7UOJ - chains G and K of the 18 polymer chains in the assembly; structure by electron microscopy, 4.02 A resolution (low resolution: residue-level contacts below are approximate; hydrogen-bond / salt-bridge calls are withheld).

# Chain G
Molecule: Envelope glycoprotein gp120
Source organism: Human immunodeficiency virus 1
Reference sequence: Q2N0S6 (Q2N0S6_9HIV1); the construct lacks a stretch of the UniProt sequence and is renumbered around it, so the offset changes along the chain: 31-141 = UniProt 30-140; 150-185 = UniProt 141-176; 188-309 = UniProt 187-308; 312-321 = UniProt 309-318; 2 more segments
Amino-acid sequence (481 residues; row label = number of the first residue in the row; note: 13 numbers in that range are skipped by the numbering (no residue carries them; nothing is unmodelled there); a row labelled like 185A-185J holds insertion residues (185A, then the next letters in order)):
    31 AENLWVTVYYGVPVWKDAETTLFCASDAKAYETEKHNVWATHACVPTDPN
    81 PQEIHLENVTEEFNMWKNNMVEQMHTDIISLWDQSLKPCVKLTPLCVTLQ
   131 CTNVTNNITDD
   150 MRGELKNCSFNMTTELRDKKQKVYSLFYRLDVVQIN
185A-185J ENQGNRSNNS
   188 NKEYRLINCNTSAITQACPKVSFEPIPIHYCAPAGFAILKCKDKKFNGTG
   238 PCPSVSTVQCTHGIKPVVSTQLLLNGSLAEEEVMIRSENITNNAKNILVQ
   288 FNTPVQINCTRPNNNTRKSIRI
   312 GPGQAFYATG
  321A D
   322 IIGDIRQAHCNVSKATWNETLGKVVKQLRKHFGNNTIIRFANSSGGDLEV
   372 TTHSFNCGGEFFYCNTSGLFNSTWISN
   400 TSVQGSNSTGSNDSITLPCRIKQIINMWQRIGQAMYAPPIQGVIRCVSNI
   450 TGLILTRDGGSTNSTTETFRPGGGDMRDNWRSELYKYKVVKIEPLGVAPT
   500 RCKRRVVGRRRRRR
Unresolved in the structure: 185A-185J, 400-410, 506-513
Disulfides: Cys-54/Cys-74, Cys-119/Cys-205, Cys-126/Cys-196, Cys-131/Cys-157, Cys-218/Cys-247, Cys-228/Cys-239, Cys-296/Cys-331, Cys-378/Cys-445, Cys-385/Cys-418
Glycans and other covalent adducts: N-acetylglucosamine (NAG) linked to Asn-88, Asn-133, Asn-156, Asn-160, Asn-197, Asn-234, Asn-262, Asn-276, Asn-295, Asn-301, Asn-339, Asn-363, Asn-386, Asn-392, Asn-448; glycan linked to Asn-332
Construct notes: engineered mutation Asn-332 (Thr330 in Q2N0S6), Cys-501 (Ala498 in Q2N0S6); expression tag (509-513)

# Chain K
Molecule: N49-P9.6-FR3 Fab heavy chain
Source organism: Homo sapiens
Notes: antibody fragment or engineered binder
Amino-acid sequence (230 residues; row label = number of the first residue in the row; a row labelled like 76A-76G holds insertion residues (76A, then the next letters in order)):
     1 HVQLVQSGGGVKKIGAAVRISCEVSGYNFMDQFINWVRQAPGQGLEWMGW
    51 MN
   52A P
    53 IYGQVNYSWRFQGRVTMTRQLSQD
76A-76G PDDPDWG
    77 TAFMEL
82A-82C RGL
    83 RVDDTAVYYCARGPSGEN
100A-100C YPF
   101 HYWGQGVRVVVSSASTKGPSVFPLAPSSKSTSGGTAALGCLVKDYFPEPV
   151 TVSWNSGALTSGVHTFPAVLQSSGLYSLSSVVTVPSSSLGTQTYICNVNH
   201 KPSNTKVDKRVEPKSC
Unresolved in the structure: 113-216
Disulfides: Cys-22/Cys-92

# How chain G and chain K interact
Residue-residue contacts - 5 pairs, chain G then chain K:
  Pro-206(G) / Asp-76B(K)
  Lys-207(G) / Pro-76A(K)
  Lys-207(G) / Asp-76B(K)
  Arg-308(G) / Gln-75(K)
  Tyr-318(G) / Asp-76B(K)
Also at the interface, not in a pair above, chain G (5 interface residues in all): Lys-65
Also at the interface, not in a pair above, chain K (5 interface residues in all): Asn-28, Asp-76

# In short
The chain G/chain K interface involves 5 residues from each chain. N-acetylglucosamine is covalently linked to
Asn-88(G), Asn-133(G), Asn-156(G), Asn-160(G), Asn-197(G) and Asn-234(G) and 9 more.
Here chain G is Envelope glycoprotein gp120 (Human immunodeficiency virus 1) and chain K is N49-P9.6-FR3 Fab
heavy chain (Homo sapiens). Entry 7UOJ (The CryoEM structure of N49-P9.6-FR3 and PGT121 Fabs in complex with
BG505 SOSIP.664) was determined by electron microscopy.
